PDB entry 8JD6 | electron microscopy, 3.40 A resolution | chains R and A of the 6 polymer chains in the assembly

Chain R:
Name: Metabotropic glutamate receptor 4
Source organism: Homo sapiens
UniProt: Q14833 (GRM4_HUMAN); residues 33-912 here = UniProt positions 33-912
Amino-acid sequence (890 residues; each row starts with the number of its first residue):
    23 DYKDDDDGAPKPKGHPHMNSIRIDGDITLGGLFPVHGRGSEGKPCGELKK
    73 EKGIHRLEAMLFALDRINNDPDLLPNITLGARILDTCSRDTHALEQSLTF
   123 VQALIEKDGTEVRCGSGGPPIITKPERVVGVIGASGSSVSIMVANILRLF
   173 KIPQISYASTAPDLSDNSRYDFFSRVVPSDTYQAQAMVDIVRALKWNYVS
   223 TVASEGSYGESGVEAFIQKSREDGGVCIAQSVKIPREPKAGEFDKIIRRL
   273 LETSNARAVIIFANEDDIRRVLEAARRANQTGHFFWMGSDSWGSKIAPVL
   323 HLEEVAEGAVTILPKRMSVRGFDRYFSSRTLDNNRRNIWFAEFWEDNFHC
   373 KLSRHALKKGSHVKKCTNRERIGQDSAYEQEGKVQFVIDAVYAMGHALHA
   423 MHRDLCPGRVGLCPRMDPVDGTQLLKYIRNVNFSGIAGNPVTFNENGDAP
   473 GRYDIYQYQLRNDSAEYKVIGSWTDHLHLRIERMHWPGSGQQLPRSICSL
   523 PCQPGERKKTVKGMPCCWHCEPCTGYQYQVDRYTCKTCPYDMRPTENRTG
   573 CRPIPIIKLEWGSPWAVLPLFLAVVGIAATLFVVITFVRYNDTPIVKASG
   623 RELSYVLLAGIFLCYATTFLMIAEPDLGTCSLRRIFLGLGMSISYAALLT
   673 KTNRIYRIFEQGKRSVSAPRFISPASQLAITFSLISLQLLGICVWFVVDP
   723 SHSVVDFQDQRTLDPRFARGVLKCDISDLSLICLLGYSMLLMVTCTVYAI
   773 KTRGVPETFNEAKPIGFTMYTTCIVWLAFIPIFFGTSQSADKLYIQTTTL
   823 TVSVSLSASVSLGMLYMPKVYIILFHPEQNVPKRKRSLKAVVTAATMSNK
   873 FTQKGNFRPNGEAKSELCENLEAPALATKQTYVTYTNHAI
Unresolved in the structure: 23-40, 128-147, 375-384, 484-486, 509-514, 854-912
Construct notes: expression tag (23-32)
Disulfide bonds: Cys-67/Cys-109, Cys-249/Cys-538, Cys-428/Cys-435, Cys-520/Cys-539, Cys-524/Cys-542, Cys-545/Cys-557, Cys-560/Cys-573, Cys-652/Cys-746
Residues lining bound ligands:
  - N-(3-chlorophenyl)pyridine-2-carboxamide (BK0): Ile-796, Leu-799, Ala-800, Ile-802, Pro-803
  - phosphoserine (SEP): Lys-74, Arg-78, Ser-157, Gly-158, Ser-159, Ala-180, Ser-181, Thr-182, Tyr-230, Glu-287, Asp-312, Ser-313, Lys-317, Lys-405

Chain A:
Name: Guanine nucleotide-binding protein G(i) subunit alpha-3
Source organism: Homo sapiens
UniProt: P08754 (GNAI3_HUMAN); residue numbers follow UniProt; this construct covers 1-354
Amino-acid sequence (354 residues; numbered 1 to 354; the number before each row is that of its first residue):
     1 MGCTLSAEDKAAVERSKMIDRNLREDGEKAAKEVKLLLLGAGESGKNTIV
    51 KQMKIIHEDGYSEDECKQYKVVVYSNTIQSIIAIIRAMGRLKIDFGEAAR
   101 ADDARQLFVLAGSAEEGVMTPELAGVIKRLWRDGGVQACFSRSREYQLND
   151 SASYYLNDLDRISQSNYIPTQQDVLRTRVKTTGIVETHFTDKDLYFKMFD
   201 VGAQRSERKKWIHCFEGVTAIIFCVALSDYDLVLAEDEEMNRMHASMKLF
   251 DSICNNKWFTETSIILFLNKKDLFEEKIKRSPLTICYPEYTGSNTYEEAA
   301 AYIQCQFEDLNRRKDTKEIYTHFTCSTDTKNVQFVFDAVTDVIIKNNLKE
   351 CGLY
Unresolved in the structure: 1-5, 57-182
Construct notes: conflict Asn-47 (Ser in P08754), Asp-191 (Phe in P08754), Ala-203 (Gly in P08754), Ala-245 (Glu in P08754), Ser-326 (Ala in P08754)
UniProt features mapped onto this chain:
  - region: Lys-35 to Lys-46, Thr-48 (G1 motif), Asp-173 to Thr-181 (G2 motif), Phe-196 to Gly-202, Gln-204, Arg-205 (G3 motif), Ile-265 to Asp-272 (G4 motif), Thr-324, Cys-325, Thr-327 to Thr-329 (G5 motif)
  - binding site (GTP): Gly-42, Glu-43, Ser-44, Gly-45, Lys-46, Thr-48, Asp-150, Ser-151, Leu-175, Arg-176, Thr-177, Arg-178, Val-179, Lys-180, Thr-181, Val-201, Asn-269, Lys-270, Asp-272, Leu-273 and 2 more in UniProt
  - binding site (GDP): Glu-43, Ser-44, Gly-45, Lys-46, Thr-48, Ser-151, Leu-175, Arg-176, Thr-177, Arg-178, Asn-269, Lys-270, Asp-272, Cys-325
  - binding site (Mg(2+)): Thr-181
  - modified residue: Arg-178 (ADP-ribosylarginine), Gln-204 (Deamidated glutamine), Cys-351 (ADP-ribosylcysteine)
  - lipidation: Gly-2 (N-myristoyl glycine), Cys-3 (S-palmitoyl cysteine)
  - natural variant: Gly-40 (G40R: In ARCND1), Gly-45 (G45S: In ARCND1), Asn-47 (S47N: In ARCND1; this construct carries the variant)
  - mutagenesis: Lys-35 (K35A: Decreased affinity for PLCD4), Leu-36 (L36A: Increased affinity for PLCD4), Leu-37 (L37A: No effect on binding to PLCD4), Leu-39 (L39A: Decreased affinity for PLCD4), Gly-42 (G42R: Decreased affinity for PLCD4), Ile-184 (I184A: No effect on binding to PLCD4), Trp-211 (W211A: Decreased affinity for CCDC88C and PLCD4), Phe-215 (F215A: Decreased affinity for CCDC88C and PLCD4), Val-218 (V218A: No effect on binding to PLCD4), Lys-248 (K248M: No effect on binding to CCDC88C), Leu-249 (L249H: Decreased affinity for PLCD4; L249V: No effect on binding to PLCD4), Ser-252 (S252A: Increased affinity for PLCD4; S252D: Decreased affinity for PLCD4), 4 further mutagenesis entries in UniProt

Interface between chain R and chain A:
Contacting residue pairs - 37 pairs, chain R then chain A:
  Pro-616(R) / Tyr-354(A)
  Lys-619(R) / Gly-352(A)
  Lys-619(R) / Leu-353(A)
  Lys-619(R) / Tyr-354(A)
  Ala-620(R) / Leu-353(A)  hydrogen bond (backbone-backbone)
  Gly-622(R) / Leu-353(A)
  Arg-623(R) / Gly-352(A)
  Glu-624(R) / Cys-351(A)
  Glu-624(R) / Gly-352(A)
  Glu-624(R) / Leu-353(A)
  Arg-676(R) / Leu-353(A)
  Ile-677(R) / Leu-353(A)  hydrophobic
  Ile-680(R) / Ile-344(A)
  Ile-680(R) / Asn-347(A)
  Ile-680(R) / Leu-348(A)  hydrophobic
  Ile-680(R) / Leu-353(A)  hydrophobic
  Phe-681(R) / Ile-344(A)
  Phe-681(R) / Leu-348(A)  hydrophobic
  Gln-683(R) / Asn-347(A)
  Gly-684(R) / Thr-340(A)
  Gly-684(R) / Ile-343(A)
  Gly-684(R) / Ile-344(A)
  Lys-685(R) / Lys-192(A)
  Arg-686(R) / Asp-193(A)
  Arg-686(R) / Leu-194(A)
  Ser-687(R) / Lys-32(A)
  Ser-687(R) / Ile-343(A)
  Val-688(R) / Thr-219(A)
  Val-688(R) / Ile-343(A)  hydrophobic
  Val-688(R) / Asn-347(A)
  Ser-689(R) / Ala-31(A)
  Ala-690(R) / Asn-347(A)
  Ile-694(R) / Cys-351(A)  hydrophobic
  Ser-695(R) / Cys-351(A)
  Pro-696(R) / Cys-351(A)
  Phe-781(R) / Leu-348(A)  hydrophobic
  Phe-781(R) / Leu-353(A)
Interface residues without a listed pair, chain A (17 interface residues in all): Val-34, Phe-336
Interface features reported in the paper:
  - specific contacts: Gln-683(R)/Asn-347(A) (hydrogen bond)

Overview:
The interface between chain R and chain A involves 22 residues on one side and 17 on the other; the contacts
include 1 hydrogen bond. Its one hydrogen bond, Ala-620(R)/Leu-353(A), is backbone to backbone. The paper
describes a hydrogen bond between Gln-683(R) and Asn-347(A).
Chain R is Metabotropic glutamate receptor 4 and chain A is Guanine nucleotide-binding protein G(i) subunit
alpha-3, both from Homo sapiens; the structure, Cryo-EM structure of Gi1-bound metabotropic glutamate receptor
mGlu4, was determined by electron microscopy together with 8JCU, 8JCV, 8JCW, 8JCX, 8JCY, 8JCZ and 6 further
entries from the same study.
